1E1O - chain A; structure by X-ray diffraction, 2.12 A resolution.

== Chain A ==
Name: Lysyl-tRNA synthetase, heat inducible
From: Escherichia coli
Notes: EC 6.1.1.6
UniProtKB: P0A8N5 (SYK2_ECOLI); residues 1-504 here correspond to UniProt positions 2-505 (UniProt number = residue number + 1)
Chain sequence (504 residues; row label = number of the first residue in the row):
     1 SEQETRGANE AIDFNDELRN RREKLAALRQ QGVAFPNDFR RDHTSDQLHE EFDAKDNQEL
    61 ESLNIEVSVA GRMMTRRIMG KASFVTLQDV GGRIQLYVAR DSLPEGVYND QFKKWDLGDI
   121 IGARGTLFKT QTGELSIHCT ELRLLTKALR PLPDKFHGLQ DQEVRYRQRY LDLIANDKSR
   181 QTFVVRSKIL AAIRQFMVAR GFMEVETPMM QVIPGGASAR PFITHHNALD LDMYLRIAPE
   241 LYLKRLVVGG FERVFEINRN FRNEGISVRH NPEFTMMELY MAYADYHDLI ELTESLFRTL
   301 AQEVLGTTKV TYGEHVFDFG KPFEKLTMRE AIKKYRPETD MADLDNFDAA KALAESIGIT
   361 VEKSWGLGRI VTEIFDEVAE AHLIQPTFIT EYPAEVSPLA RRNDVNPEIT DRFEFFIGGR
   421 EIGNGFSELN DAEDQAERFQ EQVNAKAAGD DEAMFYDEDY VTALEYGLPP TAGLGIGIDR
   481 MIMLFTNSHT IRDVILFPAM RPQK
Not modelled in the structure: 1-10, 154-160, 269, 503-504
Ligand contacts: lysine (LYS): Gly216, Ala217, Ala238, Glu240, Arg262, Met276, Glu278, Tyr280, Asn424, Gly425, Phe426, Glu428, Gly473, Leu474, Gly475
Curated features (UniProtKB/Swiss-Prot):
  - binding site (Mg(2+)): Glu414, Glu421
  - modified residue (N6-acetyllysine): Lys113, Lys155

== In short ==
Chain A binds lysine. From UniProt: Mg2+-binding residues Glu414 and Glu421.
Chain A is Lysyl-tRNA synthetase, heat inducible (Escherichia coli); the structure, lysyl-tRNA Synthetase
(LYSU) hexagonal form, complexed with lysine, was determined by X-ray diffraction, deposited together with
1E1T, 1E22 and 1E24.
